PDB entry 5WTH | electron microscopy, 4.20 A resolution (low resolution: residue-level contacts below are approximate; hydrogen-bond / salt-bridge calls are withheld) | chains D and E of the 5 polymer chains in the assembly

== Chain D ==
Protein: FAB Light Chain
Organism: Mus musculus
Notes: antibody fragment or engineered binder
Chain sequence (212 residues; row label = number of the first residue in the row):
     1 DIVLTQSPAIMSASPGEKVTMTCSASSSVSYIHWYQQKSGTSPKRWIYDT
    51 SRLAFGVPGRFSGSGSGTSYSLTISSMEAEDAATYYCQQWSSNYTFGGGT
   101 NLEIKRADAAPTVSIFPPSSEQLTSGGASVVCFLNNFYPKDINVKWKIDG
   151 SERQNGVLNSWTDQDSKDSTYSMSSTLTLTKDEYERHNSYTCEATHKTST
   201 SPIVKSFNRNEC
Disulfide bonds: C23-C87, C132-C192

== Chain E ==
Protein: FAB Heavy Chain
Organism: Mus musculus
Notes: antibody fragment or engineered binder
Chain sequence (221 residues; each row starts with the number of its first residue):
     1 EVKLVESGGGSVKPGGSLKLSCAASGFSFSTYGMSWVRQTPEKRLEWVAT
    51 ISGGGGYTYYPDSVKGRFTISRDNARNILYLQMSSLRSGDTAMYYCARRV
   101 TTVAEYYFDYWGQGTTLTVSSPKTTPPSVYPLAPASASTAASMVTLGCLV
   151 KGYFPEPVTVTWNSGSLSSGVHTFPAVLQSDLYTLSSSVTVPSSTWPSET
   201 VTCNVAHPASSTKVDKKIVPR
Not modelled in the structure: 136-139
Disulfide bonds: C22-C96, C148-C203

== Interface between chain D and chain E ==
Pairs across the interface - 57 pairs, chain D then chain E:
  Y31(D) - A104(E)
  Y31(D) - E105(E)
  H33(D) - E105(E)
  H33(D) - Y106(E)
  H33(D) - Y107(E)
  Y35(D) - Y107(E)
  Y35(D) - F108(E)
  Q37(D) - Q39(E)
  S42(D) - Y95(E)
  S42(D) - W111(E)
  S42(D) - G112(E)
  P43(D) - W111(E)
  R45(D) - Y107(E)
  R45(D) - D109(E)
  W46(D) - Y107(E)
  Y48(D) - T102(E)
  Y48(D) - Y107(E)
  D49(D) - T102(E)
  D49(D) - V103(E)
  R52(D) - V103(E)
  Y86(D) - K43(E)
  Y86(D) - L45(E)
  Q88(D) - F108(E)
  W90(D) - Y106(E)
  W90(D) - F108(E)
  Y94(D) - W47(E)
  F96(D) - L45(E)
  S114(D) - T145(E)
  F116(D) - L132(E)
  F116(D) - A133(E)
  F116(D) - T145(E)
  F116(D) - L146(E)
  F116(D) - G147(E)
  S119(D) - Y130(E)
  S119(D) - P131(E)
  E121(D) - K216(E)
  Q122(D) - Y130(E)
  S129(D) - K151(E)
  F133(D) - L132(E)
  F133(D) - F174(E)
  F133(D) - S186(E)
  F133(D) - S188(E)
  N135(D) - T145(E)
  N135(D) - F174(E)
  N136(D) - H172(E)
  L158(D) - T184(E)
  N159(D) - V177(E)
  S160(D) - F174(E)
  S160(D) - P175(E)
  W161(D) - P175(E)
  T162(D) - T173(E)
  T162(D) - F174(E)
  S172(D) - H172(E)
  S172(D) - F174(E)
  S174(D) - F174(E)
  S174(D) - S186(E)
  T178(D) - K151(E)
Other interface residues (no listed pair), chain D (44 interface residues in all): S30, I32, W34, I47, P117, S125, V131, K167, M173, T176, C212
Other interface residues (no listed pair), chain E (42 interface residues in all): V37, R44, E46, R99, Y110, P134, L149, S169, T190, R221

== In short ==
44 residues of chain D face 42 of chain E across their interface.
Here chain D is FAB Light Chain and chain E is FAB Heavy Chain, both from Mus musculus. Entry 5WTH (Cryo-EM
structure for Hepatitis A virus complexed with FAB) was determined by electron microscopy together with 5WTE,
5WTF and 5WTG from the same study.
